Entry 6LNB (electron microscopy, 3.18 A resolution); this record covers chains D and N of the 13 polymer chains in the assembly.

[Chain D]
Name: CRISPR-associated protein Cas7
Organism: Vibrio cholerae
Chain sequence (354 residues; each row starts with the number of its first residue; numbers below 1 keep their minus sign (Gly-1 is residue -1)):
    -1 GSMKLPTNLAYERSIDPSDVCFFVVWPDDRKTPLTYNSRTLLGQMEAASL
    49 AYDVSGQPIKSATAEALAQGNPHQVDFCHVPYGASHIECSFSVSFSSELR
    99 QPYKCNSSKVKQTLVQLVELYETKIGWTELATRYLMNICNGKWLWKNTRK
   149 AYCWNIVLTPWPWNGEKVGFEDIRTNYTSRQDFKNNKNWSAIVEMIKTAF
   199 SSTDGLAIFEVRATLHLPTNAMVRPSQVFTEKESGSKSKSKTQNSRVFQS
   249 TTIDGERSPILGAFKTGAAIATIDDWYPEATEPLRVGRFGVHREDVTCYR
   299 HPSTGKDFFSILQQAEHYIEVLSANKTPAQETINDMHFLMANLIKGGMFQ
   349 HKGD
Not modelled in the structure: -1 to 1, 229-240, 350-352

[Chain N]
Molecule: Target DNA strand
Sequence (51 nucleotides; numbered 1 to 51; the number before each row is that of its first residue):
     1 AAACCTTGGGAGGTAGACGCGGACATCAAGCCCGCCGTGAAGGTCTTAGG
    51 G
Not modelled in the structure: 1-13, 47-51

[How chain D and chain N interact]
Pairs across the interface - 14 pairs, chain D then chain N:
  Gln42(D) - DG19(N)  hydrogen bond to the base
  Met43(D) - DA17(N)  phosphate contact
  Leu48(D) - DC20(N)  phosphate contact
  Gln67(D) - DA17(N)  sugar contact
  Gly68(D) - DA17(N)  sugar contact
  Asn69(D) - DC18(N)  sugar contact
  Asn69(D) - DG19(N)  hydrogen bond to the base
  Pro70(D) - DC18(N)  base contact
  His71(D) - DG19(N)  stacking on the base
  Phe227(D) - DA23(N)  base contact
  Gln241(D) - DG19(N)  phosphate contact
  Met346(D) - DT26(N)  base contact
  Gln348(D) - DC27(N)  hydrogen bond to the sugar
  His349(D) - DC27(N)  phosphate contact
Interface residues without a listed pair, chain D (15 interface residues in all): Ser47, Ser243

[Overview]
The interface between chain D and chain N involves 15 residues on one side and 7 on the other; the contacts
include 3 hydrogen bonds and 1 aromatic stacking contact. Polar contacts include Gln42(D)-DG19(N),
Asn69(D)-DG19(N) and Gln348(D)-DC27(N).
Chain D is CRISPR-associated protein Cas7 (Vibrio cholerae) and chain N is Target DNA strand; the structure,
CryoEM structure of Cascade-TniQ-dsDNA complex, was determined by electron microscopy, deposited together with
6LNC.
